Entry 9E1U (electron microscopy, 3.10 A resolution); this record covers chains D and J of the 11 polymer chains in the assembly.

# Chain D
Name: Histone H2B 1.1
Organism: Xenopus laevis
UniProtKB: P02281 (H2B11_XENLA); residues -3 to 122 here correspond to UniProt positions 1-126 (UniProt number = residue number + 4)
Chain sequence (126 residues; each row starts with the number of its first residue; numbers below 1 keep their minus sign (Met-3 is residue -3)):
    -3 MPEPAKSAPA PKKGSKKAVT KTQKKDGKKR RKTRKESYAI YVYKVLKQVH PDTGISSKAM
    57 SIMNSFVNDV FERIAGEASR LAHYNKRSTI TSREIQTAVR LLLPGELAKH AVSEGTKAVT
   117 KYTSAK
Not modelled in the structure: -3 to 26
Sequence notes: engineered mutation Thr29 (Ser33 in P02281)
Curated features (UniProtKB/Swiss-Prot):
  - modified residue: Lys2 (N6-acetyllysine), Lys9 (N6-acetyllysine), Ser11 (Phosphoserine), Lys12 (N6-acetyllysine), Lys17 (N6-acetyllysine)
  - glycosylation: Ser109 (O-linked (GlcNAc) serine)
  - cross-link: Lys117 (Glycyl lysine isopeptide (Lys-Gly) (interchain with G-Cter in ubiquitin))

# Chain J
Molecule: 152-nt DNA strand
Sequence (152 nucleotides; numbered -75 to 76; the number before each row is that of its first residue; numbers below 1 keep their minus sign (DC-75 is residue -75)):
   -75 CCCTGGAGAA TCCCGGTGCC GAGGCCGCTC AATTGGTCGT AGACAGCTCT AGCACCGCTT
   -15 AAACGCACGT ACGCGCTGTC CCCCGCGTTT TAACCGCCAA GGGGATTACT CCCTAGTCTC
    45 CAGGCACGTG TCAGATATAT ACATCCTGTG CA

# Chain D / chain J interface
Pairs across the interface (12; chain D residue first):
  Thr29(D) - DT30(J)  hydrogen bond to the phosphate
  Arg30(D) - DC-46(J)  salt bridge to the phosphate
  Tyr39(D) - DA-54(J)  hydrogen bond to the phosphate
  Tyr39(D) - DG-53(J)  phosphate contact
  Gly50(D) - DA-54(J)  phosphate contact
  Ile51(D) - DG-55(J)  sugar contact
  Ile51(D) - DA-54(J)  phosphate contact
  Ser52(D) - DG-55(J)  phosphate contact
  Ser53(D) - DG-55(J)  hydrogen bond to the phosphate
  Arg83(D) - DG-34(J)  salt bridge to the phosphate
  Ser84(D) - DA-35(J)  hydrogen bond to the phosphate
  Thr85(D) - DA-35(J)  hydrogen bond to the phosphate
Other interface residues (no listed pair), chain D (12 interface residues in all): Arg27, Lys28
Other interface residues (no listed pair), chain J (9 interface residues in all): DT-47, DT-36

# In short
12 residues of chain D face 9 of chain J across their interface, with 5 hydrogen bonds and 2 salt bridges.
Polar pairs include Thr29(D)-DT30(J), Tyr39(D)-DA-54(J) and Ser53(D)-DG-55(J).
Chain D is Histone H2B 1.1 (Xenopus laevis) and chain J is a 152-nt DNA strand; the structure, Snf2h bound
nucleosome complex - ClassC1, was determined by electron microscopy, deposited together with 9E1L, 9E1M, 9E1N,
9E1O, 9E1P, 9E1Q and 4 further entries.
